5T4P - chains B and L of the 22 polymer chains in the assembly; structure by electron microscopy, 7.77 A resolution (low resolution: residue-level contacts below are approximate; hydrogen-bond / salt-bridge calls are withheld).

Chain B:
Name: ATP synthase subunit alpha
Source organism: Escherichia coli
Notes: EC 3.6.3.14
UniProt: B7MGF4 (ATPA_ECO45); residues 1-513 here = UniProt positions 1-513
Amino-acid sequence (513 residues; each row starts with the number of its first residue):
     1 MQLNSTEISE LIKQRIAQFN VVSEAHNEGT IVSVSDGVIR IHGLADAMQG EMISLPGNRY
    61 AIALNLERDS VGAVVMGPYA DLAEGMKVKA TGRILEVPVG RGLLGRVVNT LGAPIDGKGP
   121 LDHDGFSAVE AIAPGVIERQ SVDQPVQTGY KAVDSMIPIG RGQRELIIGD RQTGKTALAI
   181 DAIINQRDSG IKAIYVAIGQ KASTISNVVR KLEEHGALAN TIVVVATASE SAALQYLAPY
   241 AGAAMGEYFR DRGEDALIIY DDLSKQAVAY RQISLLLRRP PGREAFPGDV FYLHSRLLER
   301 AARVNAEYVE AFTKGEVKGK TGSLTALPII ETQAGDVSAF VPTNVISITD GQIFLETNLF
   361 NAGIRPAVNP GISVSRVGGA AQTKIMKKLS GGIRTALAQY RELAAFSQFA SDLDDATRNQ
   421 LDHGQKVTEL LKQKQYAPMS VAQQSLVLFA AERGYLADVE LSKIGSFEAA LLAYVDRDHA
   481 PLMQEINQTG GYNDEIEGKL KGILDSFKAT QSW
Disordered / not traced: 1, 512-513
Differences from the reference sequence: conflict A47 (Cys in B7MGF4), A90 (Cys in B7MGF4), A193 (Cys in B7MGF4), A243 (Cys in B7MGF4), N419 (Lys in B7MGF4)
Ligand contacts: ATP (adenosine-5'-triphosphate): D170, R171, Q172, T173, G174, K175, T176, A177, L178, F360, R365, P366, Q433, K434, Q435

Chain L:
Name: ATP synthase subunit delta
Source organism: Escherichia coli
UniProt: B7MGF5 (ATPD_ECO45); residues 0-176 here correspond to UniProt positions 1-177 (UniProt number = residue number + 1)
Amino-acid sequence (177 residues; numbered 0 to 176; the number before each row is that of its first residue; numbering starts at 0):
     0 MSEFITVARP YAKAAFDFAV EHQSVERWQD MLAFAAEVTK NEQMAELLSG ALAPETLAES
    60 FIAVAGEQLD ENGQNLIRVM AENGRLNALP DVLEQFIHLR AVSEATAEVD VISAAALSEQ
   120 QLAKISAAME KRLSRKVKLN AKIDKSVMAG VIIRAGDMVI DGSVRGRLER LADVLQS
Disordered / not traced: 0-1, 162-176
Differences from the reference sequence: conflict A64 (Cys65 in B7MGF5), A140 (Cys141 in B7MGF5)

Interface between chain B and chain L:
Residue-residue contacts (9):
  F19(B) - V150(L)
  F19(B) - R153(L)
  F19(B) - A154(L)
  N20(B) - G149(L)
  N20(B) - V150(L)
  N20(B) - R153(L)
  V21(B) - G149(L)
  V21(B) - V150(L)
  E24(B) - V110(L)
Also at the interface, not in a pair above, chain B (6 interface residues in all): L11, R15
Also at the interface, not in a pair above, chain L (8 interface residues in all): V146, M157, D160

Overview:
6 residues of chain B face 8 of chain L across their interface. Chain B binds ATP.
Chain B is ATP synthase subunit alpha and chain L is ATP synthase subunit delta, both from Escherichia coli;
the structure, Autoinhibited E. coli ATP synthase state 2, was determined by electron microscopy (same
publication as 5T4Q and 5T4O).
